Entry 1H0H (X-ray diffraction, 1.80 A resolution); this record covers chains A and B.

[Chain A]
Molecule: Formate dehydrogenase subunit alpha
Source organism: Desulfovibrio gigas
Notes: EC 1.2.1.2
UniProtKB: Q934F5 (FDHA_DESGI); residues 1-977 here correspond to UniProt positions 36-1012 (UniProt number = residue number + 35)
Sequence (977 residues; each row starts with the number of its first residue):
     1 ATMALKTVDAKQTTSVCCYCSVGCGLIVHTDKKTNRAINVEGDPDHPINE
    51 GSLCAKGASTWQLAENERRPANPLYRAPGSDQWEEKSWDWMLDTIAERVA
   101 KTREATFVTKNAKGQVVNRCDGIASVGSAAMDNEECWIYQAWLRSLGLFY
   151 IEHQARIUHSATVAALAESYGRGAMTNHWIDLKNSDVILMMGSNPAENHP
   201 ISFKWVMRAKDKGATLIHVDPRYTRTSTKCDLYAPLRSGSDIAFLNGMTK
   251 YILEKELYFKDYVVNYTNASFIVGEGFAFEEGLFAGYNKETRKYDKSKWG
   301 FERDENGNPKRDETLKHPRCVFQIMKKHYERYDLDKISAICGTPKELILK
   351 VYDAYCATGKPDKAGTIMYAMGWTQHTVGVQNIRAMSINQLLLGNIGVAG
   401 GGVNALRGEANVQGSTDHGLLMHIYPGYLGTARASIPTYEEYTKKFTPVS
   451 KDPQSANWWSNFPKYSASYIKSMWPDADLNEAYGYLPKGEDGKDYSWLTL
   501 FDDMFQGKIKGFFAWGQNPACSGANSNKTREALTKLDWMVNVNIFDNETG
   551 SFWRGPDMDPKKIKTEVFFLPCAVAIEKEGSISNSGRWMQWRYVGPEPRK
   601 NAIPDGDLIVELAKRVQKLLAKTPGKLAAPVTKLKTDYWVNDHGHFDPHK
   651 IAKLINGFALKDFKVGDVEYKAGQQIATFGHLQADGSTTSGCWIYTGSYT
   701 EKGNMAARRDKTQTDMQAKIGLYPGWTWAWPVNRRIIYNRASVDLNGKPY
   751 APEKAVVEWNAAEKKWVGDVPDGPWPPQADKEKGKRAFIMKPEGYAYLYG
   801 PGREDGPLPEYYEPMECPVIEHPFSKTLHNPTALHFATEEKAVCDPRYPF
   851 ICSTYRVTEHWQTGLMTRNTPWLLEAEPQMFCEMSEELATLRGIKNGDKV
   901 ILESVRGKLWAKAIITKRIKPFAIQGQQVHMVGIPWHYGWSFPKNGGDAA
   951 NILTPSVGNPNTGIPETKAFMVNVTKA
Differences from the reference sequence: conflict Asn959 (Asp994 in Q934F5)
Modified / non-standard residues: Sec158 (selenocysteine)
Swiss-Prot annotation at these positions:
  - binding site ([4Fe-4S] cluster): Cys17, Cys20, Cys24, Cys54
  - binding site (W-bis(molybdopterin guanine dinucleotide)): Sec158
  - binding site (Ca(2+)): Thr358, Lys360, Lys363, Leu393, Asn395
Disulfides: Cys817-Cys844
Ion coordination: 4Fe-4S cluster Fe: Cys17, Cys20, Cys24, Cys54; tungsten ion: Sec158 (together with 2MD, molybdopterin guanosine dinucleotide, unknown atom or ion); Ca2+: Thr358, Lys360, Lys363, Leu393, Asn395
Small-molecule neighbours:
  - 2MD (guanylate-o'-phosphoric acid mono-(2-amino-5,6-dimercapto-4-oxo-3,5,6,7,8a,9,10,10a-octahydro-4H-8-oxa-1,3,9,10-tetraaza-anthracen-7-ylmethyl) ester): Ser128, Ala130, Gln154, Ile157, Sec158, Met371, Glu409, Trp515, Gly516, Gln517, Asn518, Pro519, Ser522, Val542, Asn543, Ile544, Cys572, Ala573, Lys578, Asp605, Thr854, Arg856, Trp861, Gln862, Thr863, Gly864, Leu865, Met866, Trp936, Asn951, Thr954, Pro965, Thr967
  - molybdopterin guanosine dinucleotide (MGD; 2-amino-5,6-dimercapto-7-methyl-3,7,8a,9-tetrahydro-8-oxa-1,3,9,10-tetraaza-anthracen-4-one guanosine dinucleotide): Cys20, Lys56, Sec158, His159, Met191, Gly192, Ser193, Asn194, Glu197, Asn198, His199, Val219, Asp220, Pro221, Arg222, Thr224, Leu236, Ser238, Gly239, Asp241, Ala370, Met371, Gly372, Trp373, Gly408, Glu409, Ser853, Thr854, Tyr855, Arg856, Val857, Thr858, His860, Trp861, Gln862, Trp936, His937, Lys968
  - 4Fe-4S cluster (SF4): Cys17, Tyr19, Cys20, Val22, Gly23, Cys24, Leu53, Cys54, Lys56, Gly57, His199, Pro200, Ile201
What the authors report for this chain:
  - Ca2+ coordination: Thr358, Lys360, Lys363, Leu393
  - Ca2+ coordination through a water molecule: Pro361, Gly394
  - contacts within the chain: Sec158-His159
  - catalytic residues: His159, Arg407 (proposed by the authors, not directly observed)
  - binding site for molybdopterin guanosine dinucleotide: Lys56
  - 4Fe-4S cluster coordination: Cys17
  - binding site for unknown atom or ion: Glu409

[Chain B]
Molecule: Formate dehydrogenase subunit beta
Source organism: Desulfovibrio gigas
UniProtKB: Q8GC87 (FDHB_DESGI); residues 1-214 here correspond to UniProt positions 2-215 (UniProt number = residue number + 1)
Sequence (214 residues; row label = number of the first residue in the row):
     1 SKGFFVDTTRCTACRGCQVACKQWHGNPATPTENTGFHQNPPDFNFHTYK
    51 LVRMHEQEIDGRIDWLFFPDQCRHCIAPPCKATADMEDESAIIHDDATGC
   101 VLFTPKTKDLEDYESVISACPYDVPRKVAESNQMAKCDMCIDRITNGLRP
   151 ACVTSCPTGAMNFGDLSEMEAMASARLAEIKAAYSDAKLCDPDDVRVIFL
   201 TAHNPKLYHEYAVA
Swiss-Prot annotation at these positions:
  - binding site ([4Fe-4S] cluster): Cys11, Cys14, Cys17, Cys21, Cys72, Cys75, Cys80, Cys120, Cys137, Cys140, Cys152, Cys156
Ion coordination: 4Fe-4S cluster Fe site 1: Cys11, Cys14, Cys17, Cys156; 4Fe-4S cluster Fe site 2: Cys21, Cys137, Cys140, Cys152; 4Fe-4S cluster Fe site 3: Cys72, Cys75, Cys80, Cys120
Small-molecule neighbours:
  - 4Fe-4S cluster (SF4), molecule 1: Phe4, Cys21, His25, Tyr49, Lys50, Gln71, Cys137, Asp138, Met139, Cys140, Pro150, Ala151, Cys152
  - 4Fe-4S cluster (SF4), molecule 2: Arg10, Cys11, Thr12, Ala13, Cys14, Arg15, Gly16, Cys17, Val52, Pro69, Cys156, Pro157, Thr158, Ala160, Met161
  - 4Fe-4S cluster (SF4), molecule 3: Cys72, Arg73, His74, Cys75, Pro78, Pro79, Cys80, Val101, Cys120, Pro121, Tyr122, Val124, Pro125, Lys136
What the authors report for this chain:
  - 4Fe-4S cluster coordination: Cys11, Cys14, Cys17, Cys21, Cys72, Cys75, Cys80, Cys120, Cys137, Cys140, Cys156

[Interface between chain A and chain B]
Pairs across the interface (97):
  Ala1(A) - Thr145(B)  hydrogen bond (backbone-backbone)
  Met3(A) - Ile141(B)  hydrophobic
  Met3(A) - Asn146(B)  hydrogen bond (backbone-side chain)
  Leu5(A) - Trp24(B)  hydrophobic
  Leu5(A) - Asp142(B)
  Leu5(A) - Arg143(B)
  Leu5(A) - Asn146(B)
  Leu5(A) - Leu148(B)  hydrophobic
  Lys6(A) - Gln23(B)  hydrogen bond (side chain-backbone)
  Lys6(A) - Trp24(B)  hydrogen bond (side chain-backbone)
  Asn39(A) - Gln23(B)  hydrogen bond
  Asn39(A) - Trp24(B)
  Val40(A) - Gln23(B)  hydrogen bond (backbone-side chain)
  Glu41(A) - Trp24(B)
  Glu41(A) - Arg143(B)  salt bridge
  Gly51(A) - Thr154(B)
  Ser52(A) - Thr154(B)
  Ser52(A) - Ser155(B)
  Ser52(A) - Cys156(B)  hydrogen bond (side chain-backbone)
  Ser52(A) - Pro157(B)
  Leu53(A) - Gly16(B)
  Leu53(A) - Ser155(B)  hydrogen bond (backbone-side chain)
  Cys54(A) - Gly16(B)
  Ala55(A) - Cys14(B)  hydrogen bond (backbone-backbone)
  Ala55(A) - Arg15(B)
  Ala55(A) - Gly16(B)
  Ala55(A) - Val19(B)
  Ala58(A) - Gly16(B)
  Ala58(A) - Val19(B)
  Ala58(A) - Gln23(B)
  Ser59(A) - Val19(B)
  Trp61(A) - Gln23(B)
  Ile201(A) - Pro157(B)  hydrophobic
  Phe203(A) - Thr12(B)
  Lys204(A) - Pro157(B)  hydrogen bond (side chain-backbone)
  Met207(A) - Arg10(B)
  Asp211(A) - Arg10(B)  salt bridge
  Tyr223(A) - Ile63(B)
  Tyr223(A) - Asp64(B)  hydrogen bond
  Thr224(A) - Trp65(B)
  Arg225(A) - Thr12(B)
  Arg225(A) - Ala13(B)  hydrogen bond (side chain-backbone)
  Arg225(A) - Arg15(B)
  Arg225(A) - Met54(B)
  Arg225(A) - Trp65(B)
  Thr228(A) - Trp65(B)
  Thr228(A) - Phe67(B)
  Lys229(A) - Thr9(B)
  Lys229(A) - Arg10(B)
  Lys229(A) - Cys11(B)  hydrogen bond (side chain-backbone)
  Val857(A) - His38(B)
  Thr858(A) - Cys14(B)
  Glu859(A) - Ala13(B)
  Glu859(A) - Arg15(B)  salt bridge
  Pro871(A) - Ala29(B)
  Trp872(A) - Val19(B)  hydrophobic
  Trp872(A) - Lys22(B)
  Trp872(A) - Gln23(B)
  Trp872(A) - Asn27(B)  hydrogen bond (side chain-backbone)
  Trp872(A) - Ala29(B)
  Glu875(A) - Lys22(B)  salt bridge
  Glu875(A) - Ala29(B)
  Glu875(A) - Thr30(B)  hydrogen bond (side chain-backbone)
  Glu875(A) - Thr32(B)  hydrogen bond (backbone-side chain)
  Glu875(A) - Asn40(B)
  Glu875(A) - Pro41(B)
  Ala876(A) - Arg15(B)
  Ala876(A) - His38(B)
  Ala876(A) - Asn40(B)
  Glu877(A) - Arg15(B)  salt bridge
  Glu877(A) - His38(B)  salt bridge
  Pro878(A) - Thr32(B)
  Pro878(A) - Glu33(B)
  Pro878(A) - Asn34(B)
  Pro878(A) - Asn40(B)
  Gln879(A) - Glu33(B)
  Gln879(A) - Asn34(B)  hydrogen bond (side chain-backbone)
  Phe881(A) - His38(B)
  Glu883(A) - His38(B)  salt bridge
  Asn896(A) - Thr35(B)
  Asn896(A) - Gly36(B)  hydrogen bond (side chain-backbone)
  Asn896(A) - Phe37(B)
  Gly897(A) - Thr35(B)
  Gly897(A) - Gly36(B)
  Lys912(A) - Glu33(B)  salt bridge
  Lys912(A) - Asn34(B)
  Ala913(A) - Gly36(B)
  Ile914(A) - Asn34(B)
  Ile914(A) - Gly36(B)
  Ile914(A) - His38(B)
  Thr916(A) - Glu56(B)  hydrogen bond
  Lys917(A) - Glu56(B)  hydrogen bond (backbone-side chain)
  Lys917(A) - Glu58(B)  salt bridge
  Lys917(A) - Ile63(B)
  Arg918(A) - His38(B)
  Arg918(A) - Glu56(B)  salt bridge
  Arg918(A) - Trp65(B)
Also at the interface, not in a pair above, chain A (53 interface residues in all): Ala4, Thr7, Ile38, Ala196, Pro200, Leu873, Leu874, Lys920
Also at the interface, not in a pair above, chain B (46 interface residues in all): Gln18, Ala20, Pro28, Thr48, Thr158
The authors on this interface:
  - interface residues, chain A: Ala1(A), Asn39(A), Gly51(A)
  - interface residues, chain B: Lys22(B), Gln23(B), Trp24(B), Thr32(B), Ile141(B), Thr145(B), Asn146(B), Thr154(B)

[Overview]
The interface between chain A and chain B involves 53 residues on one side and 46 on the other; the contacts
include 20 hydrogen bonds and 10 salt bridges. Polar pairs include Glu41(A)-Arg143(B), Asp211(A)-Arg10(B) and
Glu859(A)-Arg15(B). From the paper: catalytic residues His159(A) and Arg407(A); a binding site for
molybdopterin guanosine dinucleotide at Lys56(A).
Here chain A is Formate dehydrogenase subunit alpha and chain B is Formate dehydrogenase subunit beta, both
from Desulfovibrio gigas. Entry 1H0H (Tungsten containing Formate Dehydrogenase from Desulfovibrio Gigas) was
determined by X-ray diffraction.
